7ZS9 - chains N and a of the 38 polymer chains in the assembly; structure by electron microscopy, 3.10 A resolution.

== Chain N ==
Molecule: Non-template DNA
Sequence (209 nucleotides; numbered -73 to 135; the number before each row is that of its first residue; numbers below 1 keep their minus sign (DA-73 is residue -73)):
   -73 AGCACGCTGT GTATATAATA GCTATGGAAC GTTCGATTCA CCTCCGATGT GTGTTGTACA
   -13 TACATAAAAA TATCATAGCT CTTCTGCGCT GTGTTGGTCG TAGACAGCTC TAGCACCGCT
    47 TAAACGCACG TACGCGCTGT CCCCCGCGTT TTAACCGCCA AGGGGATTAC TCCCTAGTCT
   107 CCAGGCACGT GTCAGATATA TACATCGAT

== Chain a ==
Molecule: Histone H3.2
Organism: Xenopus laevis
UniProt: P84233 (H32_XENLA); residues 1-135 here correspond to UniProt positions 2-136 (UniProt number = residue number + 1)
Sequence (135 residues; numbered 1 to 135; the number before each row is that of its first residue):
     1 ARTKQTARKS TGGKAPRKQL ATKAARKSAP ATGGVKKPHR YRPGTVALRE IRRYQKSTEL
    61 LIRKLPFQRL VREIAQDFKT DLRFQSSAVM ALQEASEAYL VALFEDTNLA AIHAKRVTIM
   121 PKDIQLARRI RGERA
Not modelled in the structure: 1-37, 135
Construct notes: conflict Ala102 (Gly103 in P84233); engineered mutation Ala110 (Cys111 in P84233)
UniProt features mapped onto this chain:
  - modified residue: Arg2 (Asymmetric dimethylarginine), Thr3 (Phosphothreonine), Lys4 (Allysine), Gln5 (5-glutamyl dopamine), Thr6 (Phosphothreonine), Arg8 (Citrulline), Lys9 (N6,N6,N6-trimethyllysine), Ser10 (ADP-ribosylserine), Thr11 (Phosphothreonine), Lys14 (N6-(2-hydroxyisobutyryl)lysine), Arg17 (Asymmetric dimethylarginine), Lys18 (N6-(2-hydroxyisobutyryl)lysine), Lys23 (N6-(2-hydroxyisobutyryl)lysine), Arg26 (Citrulline), Lys27 (N6,N6,N6-trimethyllysine), Ser28 (ADP-ribosylserine), Lys36 (N6,N6,N6-trimethyllysine), Lys37 (N6-methyllysine), Tyr41 (Phosphotyrosine), Lys56 (N6,N6,N6-trimethyllysine) and 8 more in UniProt

== Chain N / chain a interface ==
Pairs across the interface (21; chain N residue first):
  DG39(N) - Arg83(a)  sugar contact
  DG39(N) - Phe84(a)  sugar contact
  DG39(N) - Gln85(a)  phosphate contact
  DG39(N) - Ser86(a)  hydrogen bond to the phosphate
  DC40(N) - Arg72(a)  salt bridge to the phosphate
  DC40(N) - Arg83(a)  phosphate contact
  DC40(N) - Phe84(a)  hydrogen bond to the phosphate
  DA58(N) - Arg42(a)  salt bridge to the phosphate
  DA58(N) - Pro43(a)  sugar contact
  DG60(N) - Lys115(a)  phosphate contact
  DG60(N) - Arg116(a)  phosphate contact
  DG60(N) - Val117(a)  hydrogen bond to the phosphate
  DG60(N) - Thr118(a)  hydrogen bond to the phosphate
  DC61(N) - Arg116(a)  salt bridge to the phosphate
  DC61(N) - Met120(a)  phosphate contact
  DC61(N) - Lys122(a)  salt bridge to the phosphate
  DG133(N) - His39(a)  sugar contact
  DG133(N) - Arg40(a)  phosphate contact
  DG133(N) - Arg42(a)  hydrogen bond to the phosphate
  DG133(N) - Thr45(a)  hydrogen bond to the phosphate
  DA134(N) - Arg40(a)  phosphate contact
Other interface residues (no listed pair), chain N (10 interface residues in all): DA49, DA50, DC59
Other interface residues (no listed pair), chain a (19 interface residues in all): Tyr41, Arg63, Gln68

== Summary ==
10 residues of chain N face 19 of chain a across their interface, with 6 hydrogen bonds and 4 salt bridges.
Polar contacts include DG39(N)-Ser86(a), DC40(N)-Phe84(a) and DG60(N)-Val117(a).
Chain N is Non-template DNA and chain a is Histone H3.2 (Xenopus laevis); the structure, Yeast RNA polymerase
II transcription pre-initiation complex with the +1 nucleosome (complex A), was determined by electron
microscopy together with 7ZSA and 7ZSB from the same study.
